PDB entry 3CCS | X-ray diffraction, 2.95 A resolution | chains B and 0 of the 31 polymer chains in the assembly

[Chain B]
Protein: 50S ribosomal protein L3P
Source organism: Haloarcula marismortui
UniProtKB: P20279 (RL3_HALMA); residues 0-337 here correspond to UniProt positions 1-338 (UniProt number = residue number + 1)
Chain sequence (338 residues; row label = number of the first residue in the row; numbering starts at 0):
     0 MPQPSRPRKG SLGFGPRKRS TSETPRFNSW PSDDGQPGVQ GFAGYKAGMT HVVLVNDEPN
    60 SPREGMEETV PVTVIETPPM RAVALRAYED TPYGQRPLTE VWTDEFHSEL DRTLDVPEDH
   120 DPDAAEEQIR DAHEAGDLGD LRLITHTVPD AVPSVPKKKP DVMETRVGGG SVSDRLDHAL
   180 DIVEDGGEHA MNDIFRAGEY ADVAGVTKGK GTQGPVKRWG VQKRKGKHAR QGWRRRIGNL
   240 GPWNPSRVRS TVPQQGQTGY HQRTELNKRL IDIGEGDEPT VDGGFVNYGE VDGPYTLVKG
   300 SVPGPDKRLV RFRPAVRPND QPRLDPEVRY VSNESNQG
Not modelled in the structure: 0
Ion coordination: Sr2+ site 1: Pro-24, Arg-310; Na+ near Gln-230 (its only coordinating residue here); Sr2+ site 2: Gln-230 (shared with G836(0), U2615(0) of chain 0); Sr2+ site 3 near Ser-245 (its only coordinating residue here); Mg2+ site 1: Asn-335 (shared with A2757(0) of chain 0); Mg2+ site 2 near Gly-337 (its only coordinating residue here)

[Chain 0]
Molecule: 23S ribosomal RNA
Source organism: Haloarcula marismortui
Notes: engineered mutation(s): G2099A, G2482A
Sequence (2923 nucleotides; numbered 1 to 2923; the number before each row is that of its first residue):
     1 GUUGGCUACU AUGCCAGCUG GUGGAUUGCU CGGCUCAGGC GCUGAUGAAG GACGUGCCAA
    61 GCUGCGAUAA GCUGUGGGGA GCCGCACGGA GGCGAAGAAC CACAGAUUUC CGAAUGAGAA
   121 UCUCUCUAAC AAUUGCUUCG CGCAAUGAGG AACCCCGAGA ACUGAAACAU CUCAGUAUCG
   181 GGAGGAACAG AAAACGCAAC GUGAUGUCGU UAGUAACCGC GAGUGAACGC GAUACAGCCC
   241 AAACCGAAGC CCUCACGGGC AAUGUGGUGU CAGGGCUACC UCUCAUCAGC CGACCGUCUU
   301 CACGAAGUCU CUUGGAAUAG AGCGUGAUAC AGGGUGACAA CCCCGUACUG AAGACCAGUA
   361 CGCUGUGCGG UAGUGCCAGA GUAGCGGGGG UUGGAUAUCC CUCGCGAAUA ACGCAGGCAU
   421 CGACUGCGAA GGCUAAACAC AACCUGAGAC CGAUAGUGAA CAAGUAGUGU GAACGAACGC
   481 UGCAAAGUAC CCUCAGAAGG GAGGCGAAAU AGAGCAUGAA AUCAGUUGGC GAUCGAGCGA
   541 CAGGGCAUAC AAGGUCCCUU GACGAAUGAC CGAGACGCGA GUCUCCAGUA AGACUCACGG
   601 GAAGCCGAUG UUCUGUCGUA CGUUUUGAAA AACGAGCCAG GGAGUGUGUC UGUAUGGCAA
   661 GUCUAACCGG AGUAUCCGGG GAGGCACAGG GAAACCGACA UGGCCGCAGG GCUUUGCCCG
   721 AGGGCCGCCG UCUUCAAGGG CGGGGAGCCA UGUGGACACG ACCCGAAUCC GGACGAUCUA
   781 CGCAUGGACA AGAUGAAGCG UGCCGAAAGG CACGUGGAAG UCUGUUAGAG UUGGUGUCCU
   841 ACAAUACCCU CUCGUGAUCU AUGUGUAGGG GUGAAAGGCC CAUCGAGUCC GGCAACAGCU
   901 GGUUCCAAUC GAAACAUGUC GAAGCAUGAC CUCCGCCGAG GUAGUCUGUG AGGUAGAGCG
   961 ACCGAUUGGU GUGUCCGCCU CCGAGAGGAG UCGGCACACC UGUCAAACUC CAAACUUACA
  1021 GACGCUGUUU GACGCGGGGA UUCCGGUGCG CGGGGUAAGC CUGUGUACCA GGAGGGGAAC
  1081 AACCCAGAGA UAGGUUAAGG UCCCCAAGUG UGGAUUAAGU GUAAUCCUCU GAAGGUGGUC
  1141 UCGAGCCCUA GACAGCCGGG AGGUGAGCUU AGAAGCAGCU ACCCUCUAAG AAAAGCGUAA
  1201 CAGCUUACCG GCCGAGGUUU GAGGCGCCCA AAAUGAUCGG GACUCAAAUC CACCACCGAG
  1261 ACCUGUCCGU ACCACUCAUA CUGGUAAUCG AGUAGAUUGG CGCUCUAAUU GGAUGGAAGC
  1321 AGGGGCGAGA GCUCCUGUGG ACCGAUUAGU GACGAAAAUC CUGGCCAUAG UAGCAGCGAU
  1381 AGUCGGGUGA GAACCCCGAC GGCCUAAUGG AUAAGGGUUC CUCAGCACUG CUGAUCAGCU
  1441 GAGGGUUAGC CGGUCCUAAG UCUCACCGCA ACUCGACUGA GACGAAAUGG GAAACAGGUU
  1501 AAUAUUCCUG UGCCAUCAUG CAGUGAAAGU UGACGCCCUG GGGUCGAUCA CGCCGGGCAU
  1561 UCGCCCGGUC GAACCGUCCA ACUCCGUGGA AGCCGUAAUG GCAGGAAGCG GACGAACGGC
  1621 GGCAUAGGGA AACGUGAUUC AACCUGGGGC CCAUGAAAAG ACGAGCAUGA UGUCCGUACC
  1681 GAGAACCGAC ACAGGUGUCC AUGGCGGCGA AAGCCAAGGC CUGUCGGGAG CAACCAACGU
  1741 UAGGGAAUUC GGCAAGUUAG UCCCGUACCU UCGGAAGAAG GGAUGCCUGC UCCGGAACGG
  1801 AGCAGGUCGC AGUGACUCGG AAGCUCGGAC UGUCUAGUAA CAACAUAGGU GACCGCAAAU
  1861 CCGCAAGGAC UCGUACGGUC ACUGAAUCCU GCCCAGUGCA GGUAUCUGAA CACCUCGUAC
  1921 AAGAGGACGA AGGACCUGUC AACGGCGGGG GUAACUAUGA CCCUCUUAAG GUAGCGUAGU
  1981 ACCUUGCCGC AUCAGUAGCG GCUUGCAUGA AUGGAUUAAC CAGAGCUUCA CUGUCCCAAC
  2041 GUUGGGCCCG GUGAACUGUA CAUUCCAGUG CGGAGUCUGG AGACACCCAG GGGGAAGCAA
  2101 AGACCCUAUG GAGCUUUACU GCAGGCUGUC GCUGAGACGU GGUCGCCGAU GUGCAGCAUA
  2161 GGUAGGAGUC GUUACAGAGG UACCCGCGCU AGCGGGCCAC CCAGACAACA GUGAAAUACU
  2221 ACCCGUCGGU GACUGCGACU CUCACUCCGG GAGGAGGACA CCGAUAGCCG GGCAGUUUGA
  2281 CUGGGGCGGU ACGCGCUCGA AAAGAUAUCG AGCGCGCCCU AUGGUCAUCU CAGCCGGGAC
  2341 AGAGACCCGG CGAAGAGUGC AAGAGCAAAA GAUGACUUGA CAGUGUUCUU CCCAACGAGG
  2401 AACGCUGACG CGAAAGCGUG GUCUAGCGAA CCAAUUAGCC UGCUUGAUGC GGGCAAUUGA
  2461 UGACAGAAAA GCUACCCUAG GAAUAACAGA GUCGUCACUC GCAAGAGCAC AUAUCGACCG
  2521 AGUGGCUUGC UACCUCGAUG UCGGUUCCCU CCAUCCUGCC CGUGCAGAAG CGGGCAAGGG
  2581 UGAGGUUGUU CGCCUAUUAA AGGAGGUCGU GAGCUGGGUU UAGACCGUCG UGAGACAGGU
  2641 CGGCUGCUAU CUACUGGGUG UGUAAUGGUG UCUGACAAGA ACGACCGUAU AGUACGAGAG
  2701 GAACUACGGU UGGUGGCCAC UGGUGUACCG GUUGUUCGAG AGAGCACGUG CCGGGUAGCC
  2761 ACGCCACACG GGGUAAGAGC UGAACGCAUC UAAGCUCGAA ACCCACUUGG AAAAGAGACA
  2821 CCGCCGAGGU CCCGCGUACA AGACGCGGUC GAUAGACUCG GGGUGUGCGC GUCGAGGUAA
  2881 CGAGACGUUA AGCCCACGAG CACUAACAGA CCAAAGCCAU CAU
Not modelled in the structure: 1-9, 126-127, 715, 971-998, 1560, 1952-1963, 2137-2236, 2339-2343, 2665-2666, 2915-2923
Modified residues: 1MA (6-hydro-1-methyladenosine-5'-monophosphate) at position 628, OMU (o2'-methyluridine 5'-monophosphate) at position 2587, OMG (o2'-methylguanosine-5'-monophosphate) at position 2588, UR3 (3-methyluridine-5'-monophoshate) at position 2619, PSU (pseudouridine-5'-monophosphate) at position 2621
Ion coordination: Na+ site 1: U12, C2086; Mg2+ site 1 near G28 (its only coordinating residue here); Na+ site 2: C40, G41; Na+ site 3 near G56 (its only coordinating residue here); Sr2+ site 1: A86, C87; Na+ site 4 near U108 (its only coordinating residue here); Mg2+ site 2 near U115 (its only coordinating residue here); Na+ site 5: C130, U146; Na+ site 6: C141, G142; Sr2+ site 2: G147, A183 (shared with 1 residue of chain M); K+ site 1: C162, U172; Mg2+ site 3: C162, U2276; 54 more Na+ sites not listed; 66 more Mg2+ sites not listed; 55 more Sr2+ sites not listed; 1 more K+ sites not listed

[Interface between chain B and chain 0]
Pairs across the interface (340; chain B residue first):
  Pro-1(B) / C2591(0)  phosphate contact
  Gln-2(B) / U2545(0)  hydrogen bond to the phosphate
  Gln-2(B) / U2546(0)  base contact
  Gln-2(B) / C2547(0)  hydrogen bond to the base
  Pro-3(B) / G2582(0)  phosphate contact
  Pro-3(B) / A2583(0)  phosphate contact
  Ser-4(B) / U2581(0)  base contact
  Ser-4(B) / G2582(0)  hydrogen bond to the phosphate
  Arg-5(B) / C2547(0)  salt bridge to the phosphate
  Arg-5(B) / C2548(0)  salt bridge to the phosphate
  Arg-5(B) / U2581(0)  phosphate contact
  Pro-6(B) / G2580(0)  phosphate contact
  Pro-6(B) / U2581(0)  phosphate contact
  Pro-6(B) / G2713(0)  sugar contact
  Arg-7(B) / C2548(0)  phosphate contact
  Arg-7(B) / C2549(0)  salt bridge to the phosphate
  Arg-7(B) / U2714(0)  phosphate contact
  Lys-8(B) / C2547(0)  phosphate contact
  Lys-8(B) / C2548(0)  hydrogen bond to the phosphate
  Gly-9(B) / U2714(0)  hydrogen bond to the phosphate
  Gly-9(B) / G2715(0)  phosphate contact
  Ser-10(B) / A2681(0)  hydrogen bond to the base
  Ser-10(B) / U2714(0)  hydrogen bond to the phosphate
  Ser-10(B) / G2715(0)  hydrogen bond to the phosphate
  Leu-11(B) / A2678(0)  hydrogen bond to the sugar
  Leu-11(B) / G2679(0)  sugar contact
  Gly-12(B) / A2678(0)  base contact
  Gly-12(B) / G2679(0)  hydrogen bond to the sugar
  Gly-12(B) / U2807(0)  base contact
  Gly-12(B) / U2808(0)  sugar contact
  Phe-13(B) / U2714(0)  sugar contact
  Phe-13(B) / G2715(0)  sugar contact
  Phe-13(B) / U2807(0)  sugar contact
  Phe-13(B) / U2808(0)  sugar contact
  Gly-14(B) / U2808(0)  hydrogen bond to the sugar
  Gly-14(B) / G2809(0)  sugar contact
  Pro-15(B) / G2656(0)  phosphate contact
  Pro-15(B) / G2809(0)  sugar contact
  Arg-16(B) / G2656(0)  hydrogen bond to the phosphate
  Arg-16(B) / G2715(0)  salt bridge to the phosphate
  Lys-17(B) / G2656(0)  phosphate contact
  Lys-17(B) / G2657(0)  phosphate contact
  Lys-17(B) / G2809(0)  phosphate contact
  Lys-17(B) / G2810(0)  salt bridge to the phosphate
  Arg-18(B) / G2657(0)  hydrogen bond to the phosphate
  Arg-18(B) / G2658(0)  salt bridge to the phosphate
  Arg-18(B) / C2839(0)  phosphate contact
  Arg-18(B) / G2842(0)  hydrogen bond to the base
  Arg-18(B) / A2843(0)  hydrogen bond to the base
  Thr-20(B) / G2810(0)  hydrogen bond to the phosphate
  Glu-22(B) / U2837(0)  base contact
  Glu-22(B) / G2845(0)  sugar contact
  Arg-25(B) / U2671(0)  salt bridge to the phosphate
  Arg-25(B) / C2672(0)  salt bridge to the phosphate
  Asn-27(B) / U2807(0)  hydrogen bond to the phosphate
  Asn-27(B) / U2808(0)  hydrogen bond to the phosphate
  Ser-28(B) / C2806(0)  hydrogen bond to the phosphate
  Ser-28(B) / U2807(0)  phosphate contact
  Lys-45(B) / C2717(0)  hydrogen bond to the phosphate
  Lys-45(B) / C2718(0)  salt bridge to the phosphate
  Met-48(B) / C2717(0)  sugar contact
  Met-48(B) / C2718(0)  sugar contact
  Met-48(B) / A2719(0)  sugar contact
  Thr-49(B) / A2719(0)  hydrogen bond to the sugar
  His-50(B) / A2719(0)  hydrogen bond to the sugar
  Glu-57(B) / G2708(0)  phosphate contact
  Asn-59(B) / C2707(0)  phosphate contact
  Pro-70(B) / A2719(0)  base contact
  Pro-70(B) / C2764(0)  sugar contact
  Arg-85(B) / G2670(0)  base contact
  Arg-85(B) / U2671(0)  hydrogen bond to the base
  Arg-85(B) / C2672(0)  sugar contact
  Arg-85(B) / C2819(0)  hydrogen bond to the base
  Tyr-87(B) / C2672(0)  hydrogen bond to the sugar
  Tyr-87(B) / U2673(0)  sugar contact
  Tyr-92(B) / G2674(0)  sugar contact
  Tyr-92(B) / G2815(0)  hydrogen bond to the base
  Gly-93(B) / G2674(0)  phosphate contact
  Gln-94(B) / U2673(0)  hydrogen bond to the sugar
  Gln-94(B) / G2674(0)  hydrogen bond to the phosphate
  Arg-95(B) / G2817(0)  hydrogen bond to the sugar
  Arg-95(B) / A2818(0)  sugar contact
  Pro-96(B) / C2672(0)  sugar contact
  Pro-96(B) / A2818(0)  hydrogen bond to the sugar
  Pro-96(B) / C2819(0)  sugar contact
  Leu-97(B) / C2819(0)  phosphate contact
  Leu-97(B) / A2820(0)  phosphate contact
  Thr-98(B) / C2819(0)  sugar contact
  Thr-98(B) / A2820(0)  phosphate contact
  Glu-99(B) / G2670(0)  base contact
  Glu-99(B) / C2819(0)  hydrogen bond to the sugar
  Glu-99(B) / A2820(0)  sugar contact
  Trp-101(B) / A2820(0)  hydrogen bond to the sugar
  Arg-111(B) / G2847(0)  salt bridge to the phosphate
  Arg-111(B) / G2848(0)  salt bridge to the phosphate
  Thr-112(B) / U2669(0)  hydrogen bond to the sugar
  Thr-112(B) / G2670(0)  sugar contact
  Leu-113(B) / U2669(0)  sugar contact
  Leu-113(B) / G2670(0)  sugar contact
  Asp-114(B) / G2668(0)  hydrogen bond to the base
  Asp-114(B) / U2669(0)  sugar contact
  Asp-114(B) / C2821(0)  hydrogen bond to the sugar
  Asp-114(B) / C2822(0)  sugar contact
  Asp-114(B) / A2827(0)  hydrogen bond to the sugar
  Asp-114(B) / G2828(0)  phosphate contact
  Val-115(B) / C2821(0)  hydrogen bond to the sugar
  Val-115(B) / C2822(0)  sugar contact
  Pro-116(B) / C2821(0)  sugar contact
  Glu-117(B) / C2821(0)  phosphate contact
  Glu-117(B) / C2822(0)  hydrogen bond to the phosphate
  Glu-117(B) / G2823(0)  phosphate contact
  Asp-118(B) / C2822(0)  hydrogen bond to the phosphate
  His-119(B) / A2820(0)  phosphate contact
  His-119(B) / C2821(0)  salt bridge to the phosphate
  Arg-141(B) / C2672(0)  hydrogen bond to the phosphate
  Arg-141(B) / U2673(0)  salt bridge to the phosphate
  Ile-143(B) / U2671(0)  sugar contact
  Val-154(B) / U2837(0)  base contact
  Pro-155(B) / U2837(0)  base contact
  Pro-155(B) / C2846(0)  sugar contact
  Pro-155(B) / G2847(0)  sugar contact
  Pro-155(B) / U2853(0)  phosphate contact
  Lys-156(B) / U2837(0)  base contact
  Lys-156(B) / C2846(0)  salt bridge to the phosphate
  Lys-156(B) / G2847(0)  phosphate contact
  Lys-157(B) / G2847(0)  hydrogen bond to the phosphate
  Lys-157(B) / G2848(0)  salt bridge to the phosphate
  Lys-157(B) / G2851(0)  hydrogen bond to the phosphate
  Lys-157(B) / A2852(0)  salt bridge to the phosphate
  Lys-158(B) / C2846(0)  phosphate contact
  Lys-158(B) / G2847(0)  hydrogen bond to the phosphate
  Val-161(B) / G2670(0)  sugar contact
  Val-161(B) / U2671(0)  sugar contact
  Met-162(B) / U2671(0)  phosphate contact
  Met-162(B) / C2672(0)  phosphate contact
  Glu-163(B) / U2671(0)  hydrogen bond to the sugar
  Glu-163(B) / C2672(0)  hydrogen bond to the phosphate
  Thr-206(B) / G2716(0)  sugar contact
  Thr-206(B) / C2717(0)  phosphate contact
  Lys-207(B) / C2717(0)  hydrogen bond to the phosphate
  Lys-207(B) / C2718(0)  salt bridge to the phosphate
  Lys-207(B) / C2759(0)  salt bridge to the phosphate
  Lys-207(B) / A2838(0)  phosphate contact
  Gly-208(B) / A2838(0)  hydrogen bond to the phosphate
  Gly-208(B) / C2839(0)  phosphate contact
  Lys-209(B) / C2759(0)  phosphate contact
  Lys-209(B) / C2760(0)  salt bridge to the phosphate
  Lys-209(B) / C2839(0)  phosphate contact
  Gly-210(B) / C2839(0)  hydrogen bond to the phosphate
  Gly-210(B) / A2840(0)  phosphate contact
  Thr-211(B) / A1732(0)  hydrogen bond to the sugar
  Thr-211(B) / A1733(0)  sugar contact
  Thr-211(B) / A2840(0)  hydrogen bond to the phosphate
  Gln-212(B) / A1732(0)  sugar contact
  Gln-212(B) / A1733(0)  sugar contact
  Gly-213(B) / A1733(0)  hydrogen bond to the phosphate
  Gly-213(B) / C1734(0)  phosphate contact
  Lys-216(B) / C2760(0)  salt bridge to the phosphate
  Arg-217(B) / U2655(0)  hydrogen bond to the sugar
  Arg-217(B) / G2656(0)  hydrogen bond to the phosphate
  Val-220(B) / C2547(0)  phosphate contact
  Gln-221(B) / A2038(0)  phosphate contact
  Gln-221(B) / U2546(0)  sugar contact
  Gln-221(B) / C2547(0)  hydrogen bond to the phosphate
  Lys-222(B) / A2038(0)  hydrogen bond to the phosphate
  Lys-222(B) / A2039(0)  phosphate contact
  Arg-223(B) / G2613(0)  sugar contact
  Arg-223(B) / C2614(0)  hydrogen bond to the sugar
  Lys-224(B) / C2035(0)  phosphate contact
  Lys-224(B) / C2036(0)  salt bridge to the phosphate
  Lys-224(B) / C2037(0)  hydrogen bond to the phosphate
  Lys-224(B) / A2038(0)  salt bridge to the phosphate
  Gly-225(B) / U2034(0)  hydrogen bond to the phosphate
  Gly-225(B) / C2035(0)  hydrogen bond to the phosphate
  Lys-226(B) / U835(0)  phosphate contact
  Lys-226(B) / G1751(0)  hydrogen bond to the base
  Lys-226(B) / C1753(0)  sugar contact
  Lys-226(B) / U2615(0)  phosphate contact
  Lys-226(B) / G2616(0)  salt bridge to the phosphate
  His-227(B) / G2544(0)  base contact
  His-227(B) / C2614(0)  hydrogen bond to the sugar
  His-227(B) / U2615(0)  hydrogen bond to the sugar
  Arg-229(B) / U835(0)  salt bridge to the phosphate
  Arg-229(B) / G836(0)  phosphate contact
  Arg-229(B) / C1753(0)  hydrogen bond to the base
  Arg-229(B) / A1754(0)  hydrogen bond to the sugar
  Gln-230(B) / U835(0)  hydrogen bond to the phosphate
  Gln-230(B) / G836(0)  phosphate contact
  Gln-230(B) / U837(0)  phosphate contact
  Gln-230(B) / C2614(0)  phosphate contact
  Gln-230(B) / U2615(0)  phosphate contact
  Gly-231(B) / U837(0)  phosphate contact
  Gly-231(B) / C1735(0)  sugar contact
  Gly-231(B) / A1736(0)  phosphate contact
  Trp-232(B) / C1735(0)  phosphate contact
  Trp-232(B) / G2092(0)  hydrogen bond to the phosphate
  Trp-232(B) / G2613(0)  sugar contact
  Trp-232(B) / C2614(0)  sugar contact
  Arg-233(B) / C1735(0)  hydrogen bond to the phosphate
  Arg-233(B) / A1736(0)  salt bridge to the phosphate
  Arg-234(B) / C1734(0)  salt bridge to the phosphate
  Arg-234(B) / C1735(0)  hydrogen bond to the phosphate
  Arg-234(B) / A2039(0)  salt bridge to the phosphate
  Arg-235(B) / C1734(0)  hydrogen bond to the sugar
  Arg-235(B) / C1735(0)  salt bridge to the phosphate
  Arg-235(B) / G2091(0)  phosphate contact
  Arg-235(B) / G2092(0)  salt bridge to the phosphate
  Ile-236(B) / U2546(0)  sugar contact
  Ile-236(B) / C2547(0)  sugar contact
  Gly-237(B) / U2546(0)  hydrogen bond to the sugar
  Gly-237(B) / G2613(0)  base contact
  Asn-238(B) / G2093(0)  phosphate contact
  Asn-238(B) / U2546(0)  base contact
  Asn-238(B) / C2547(0)  hydrogen bond to the base
  Asn-238(B) / G2609(0)  base contact
  Asn-238(B) / U2610(0)  hydrogen bond to the sugar
  Leu-239(B) / G2091(0)  base contact
  Leu-239(B) / G2092(0)  phosphate contact
  Leu-239(B) / G2093(0)  hydrogen bond to the phosphate
  Gly-240(B) / G2093(0)  sugar contact
  Gly-240(B) / G2609(0)  base contact
  Pro-241(B) / G2093(0)  hydrogen bond to the sugar
  Pro-241(B) / C2548(0)  base contact
  Pro-241(B) / G2606(0)  base contact
  Pro-241(B) / G2609(0)  sugar contact
  Trp-242(B) / G2093(0)  hydrogen bond to the sugar
  Trp-242(B) / G2094(0)  sugar contact
  Trp-242(B) / A2096(0)  sugar contact
  Trp-242(B) / U2539(0)  base contact
  Trp-242(B) / U2607(0)  stacking on the base
  Trp-242(B) / G2609(0)  hydrogen bond to the sugar
  Trp-242(B) / U2610(0)  phosphate contact
  Asn-243(B) / G2606(0)  hydrogen bond to the sugar
  Asn-243(B) / U2607(0)  hydrogen bond to the phosphate
  Pro-244(B) / U1234(0)  base contact
  Pro-244(B) / C2066(0)  phosphate contact
  Pro-244(B) / G2093(0)  hydrogen bond to the sugar
  Ser-245(B) / G2093(0)  hydrogen bond to the base
  Ser-245(B) / G2094(0)  sugar contact
  Arg-246(B) / U1234(0)  hydrogen bond to the base
  Arg-246(B) / C2065(0)  hydrogen bond to the phosphate
  Arg-246(B) / C2066(0)  salt bridge to the phosphate
  Arg-246(B) / G2093(0)  base contact
  Arg-246(B) / A2653(0)  sugar contact
  Val-247(B) / G2093(0)  base contact
  Val-247(B) / A2653(0)  hydrogen bond to the sugar
  Val-247(B) / C2654(0)  sugar contact
  Arg-248(B) / U1234(0)  hydrogen bond to the sugar
  Arg-248(B) / C2548(0)  sugar contact
  Arg-248(B) / C2549(0)  hydrogen bond to the sugar
  Arg-248(B) / C2654(0)  sugar contact
  Ser-249(B) / C2654(0)  phosphate contact
  Ser-249(B) / U2655(0)  phosphate contact
  Thr-250(B) / C2548(0)  hydrogen bond to the sugar
  Thr-250(B) / C2549(0)  sugar contact
  Val-251(B) / C2548(0)  sugar contact
  Pro-252(B) / C2547(0)  phosphate contact
  Pro-252(B) / C2548(0)  sugar contact
  Gln-253(B) / G2090(0)  hydrogen bond to the base
  Gln-253(B) / G2091(0)  hydrogen bond to the base
  Gln-253(B) / C2654(0)  hydrogen bond to the sugar
  Gln-253(B) / U2655(0)  hydrogen bond to the sugar
  Gln-254(B) / A1733(0)  sugar contact
  Gln-254(B) / G2090(0)  hydrogen bond to the sugar
  Gln-254(B) / U2655(0)  hydrogen bond to the sugar
  Gly-255(B) / G2656(0)  sugar contact
  Gln-256(B) / G2656(0)  hydrogen bond to the sugar
  Gln-256(B) / G2657(0)  sugar contact
  Gln-256(B) / C2839(0)  hydrogen bond to the phosphate
  Tyr-259(B) / A2838(0)  sugar contact
  Tyr-259(B) / C2844(0)  sugar contact
  Gln-261(B) / U2808(0)  hydrogen bond to the phosphate
  Gln-261(B) / G2809(0)  phosphate contact
  Arg-262(B) / G2715(0)  hydrogen bond to the phosphate
  Arg-262(B) / G2716(0)  salt bridge to the phosphate
  Arg-262(B) / U2808(0)  phosphate contact
  Thr-263(B) / U2807(0)  hydrogen bond to the phosphate
  Thr-263(B) / U2808(0)  hydrogen bond to the phosphate
  Glu-264(B) / G2715(0)  hydrogen bond to the base
  Glu-264(B) / G2716(0)  hydrogen bond to the sugar
  Leu-265(B) / A2766(0)  hydrogen bond to the sugar
  Asn-266(B) / A2766(0)  phosphate contact
  Asn-266(B) / C2767(0)  hydrogen bond to the phosphate
  Lys-267(B) / C2765(0)  hydrogen bond to the sugar
  Lys-267(B) / A2766(0)  sugar contact
  Asp-281(B) / G2861(0)  hydrogen bond to the sugar
  Gly-282(B) / G2860(0)  hydrogen bond to the base
  Gly-282(B) / G2861(0)  sugar contact
  Gly-282(B) / C2897(0)  base contact
  Gly-282(B) / G2898(0)  sugar contact
  Gly-283(B) / G2898(0)  sugar contact
  Phe-284(B) / C2897(0)  sugar contact
  Phe-284(B) / G2898(0)  sugar contact
  Val-285(B) / A2757(0)  phosphate contact
  Val-285(B) / C2897(0)  sugar contact
  Asn-286(B) / C2897(0)  hydrogen bond to the sugar
  Asn-286(B) / G2898(0)  phosphate contact
  Tyr-287(B) / G2898(0)  sugar contact
  Gly-288(B) / G2898(0)  phosphate contact
  Gly-288(B) / A2899(0)  phosphate contact
  Glu-289(B) / G2898(0)  sugar contact
  Glu-289(B) / A2899(0)  sugar contact
  Lys-298(B) / C2765(0)  sugar contact
  Lys-298(B) / A2766(0)  salt bridge to the phosphate
  Gly-299(B) / C2765(0)  sugar contact
  Ser-300(B) / G2716(0)  hydrogen bond to the base
  Ser-300(B) / C2717(0)  sugar contact
  Ser-300(B) / C2765(0)  hydrogen bond to the base
  Val-301(B) / C2717(0)  sugar contact
  Pro-302(B) / G2716(0)  sugar contact
  Pro-302(B) / C2717(0)  sugar contact
  Gly-303(B) / C2717(0)  hydrogen bond to the phosphate
  Gly-303(B) / C2718(0)  phosphate contact
  Pro-304(B) / U2837(0)  sugar contact
  Asp-305(B) / C2718(0)  phosphate contact
  Asp-305(B) / U2837(0)  sugar contact
  Lys-306(B) / U2837(0)  salt bridge to the phosphate
  Arg-307(B) / U2837(0)  hydrogen bond to the base
  Arg-307(B) / A2838(0)  salt bridge to the phosphate
  Arg-312(B) / U2807(0)  salt bridge to the phosphate
  Arg-316(B) / C2682(0)  salt bridge to the phosphate
  Arg-316(B) / C2767(0)  hydrogen bond to the phosphate
  Arg-316(B) / A2768(0)  hydrogen bond to the phosphate
  Arg-316(B) / C2806(0)  sugar contact
  Asn-318(B) / C2767(0)  hydrogen bond to the phosphate
  Asn-318(B) / A2768(0)  hydrogen bond to the phosphate
  Ser-334(B) / G2861(0)  hydrogen bond to the sugar
  Ser-334(B) / G2862(0)  hydrogen bond to the phosphate
  Asn-335(B) / A2719(0)  sugar contact
  Asn-335(B) / A2757(0)  phosphate contact
  Gln-336(B) / U2756(0)  phosphate contact
  Gln-336(B) / A2757(0)  phosphate contact
  Gln-336(B) / G2860(0)  base contact
  Gln-336(B) / G2861(0)  hydrogen bond to the base
  Gln-336(B) / G2862(0)  sugar contact
  Gln-336(B) / C2897(0)  hydrogen bond to the base
  Gly-337(B) / U2756(0)  hydrogen bond to the phosphate
  Gly-337(B) / A2757(0)  phosphate contact
  Gly-337(B) / G2862(0)  phosphate contact
  Gly-337(B) / G2863(0)  phosphate contact
Also at the interface, not in a pair above, chain B (146 interface residues in all): Ser-19, Val-215, Thr-257, His-260, Val-315, Glu-333
Also at the interface, not in a pair above, chain 0 (128 interface residues in all): G834, C1750, G2073, A2089, A2095, G2603, A2604, A2680, G2712, C2720, G2758

[Summary]
The interface between chain B and chain 0 involves 146 residues on one side and 128 on the other; the contacts
include 119 hydrogen bonds, 36 salt bridges and 1 aromatic stacking contact. Among the polar pairs are
Gln-2(B)/C2547(0), Ser-10(B)/A2681(0) and Arg-18(B)/G2842(0).
Here chain B is 50S ribosomal protein L3P and chain 0 is 23S ribosomal RNA, both from Haloarcula marismortui.
Entry 3CCS (Structure of Anisomycin resistant 50S Ribosomal Subunit: 23S rRNA mutation G2482A) was determined
by X-ray diffraction (same publication as 3CC2, 3CC4, 3CC7, 3CCE, 3CCJ, 3CCL and 6 further entries).
